6GZD - chain A; structure by X-ray diffraction, 2.28 A resolution.

Chain A:
Molecule: Casein kinase I isoform alpha
From: Homo sapiens
Notes: EC 2.7.11.1
Reference sequence: P48729 (KC1A_HUMAN); residues 1-337 here = UniProt positions 1-337
Chain sequence (374 residues; each row starts with the number of its first residue; numbers below 1 keep their minus sign (Met-36 is residue -36)):
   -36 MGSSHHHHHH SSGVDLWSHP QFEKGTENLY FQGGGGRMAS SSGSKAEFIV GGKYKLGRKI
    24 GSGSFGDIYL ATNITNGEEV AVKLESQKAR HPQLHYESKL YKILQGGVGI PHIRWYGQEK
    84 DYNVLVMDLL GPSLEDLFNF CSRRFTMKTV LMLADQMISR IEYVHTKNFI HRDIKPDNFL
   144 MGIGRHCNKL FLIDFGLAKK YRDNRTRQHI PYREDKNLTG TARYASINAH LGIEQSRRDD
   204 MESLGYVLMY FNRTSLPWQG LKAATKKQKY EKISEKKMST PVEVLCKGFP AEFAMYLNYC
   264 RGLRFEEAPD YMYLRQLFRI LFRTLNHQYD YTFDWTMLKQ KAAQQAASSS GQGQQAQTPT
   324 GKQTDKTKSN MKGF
Disordered / not traced: -36 to 8, 306-337
Construct notes: initiating methionine (-36); expression tag (-35 to 0); conflict Gly20 (Val in P48729), Thr35 (Ile in P48729), His58 (Leu in P48729)
Ligand contacts:
  - LCI ([4-[[4-[5-(cyclopropylmethyl)-1-methyl-pyrazol-4-yl]-5-fluoranyl-pyrimidin-2-yl]amino]cyclohexyl]azanium): Ile23, Gly24, Ser25, Gly26, Ile31, Ala44, Lys46, Met90, Asp91, Leu92, Leu93, Gly94, Pro95, Ser96, Asp99, Leu143, Ile156, Asp157
  - 3,3',3''-phosphanetriyltripropanoic acid (TCE): Thr184, Ala185, Arg186, Trp221, Gln222, Gly223, Leu224, Lys232, Ile236
Reported in the primary citation:
  - binding site for LCI: Ile23, Ile31, Leu93, Asp99

Overview:
Ligands of chain A: 3,3',3''-phosphanetriyltripropanoic acid and compound LCI. The paper reports a binding
site for LCI at Ile23, Ile31 and Leu93 among others.
Chain A is Casein kinase I isoform alpha (Homo sapiens); the structure, Crystal structure of Human CSNK1A1
with A86, was determined by X-ray diffraction (same publication as 6GZH and 6GZM).
